6PT0 - chains A and B of the 5 polymer chains in the assembly; structure by electron microscopy, 3.20 A resolution.

== Chain A ==
Protein: Guanine nucleotide-binding protein G(i) subunit alpha-1
Organism: Homo sapiens
UniProtKB: P63096 (GNAI1_HUMAN); residue numbers follow UniProt; this construct covers 1-354
Chain sequence (354 residues; each row starts with the number of its first residue):
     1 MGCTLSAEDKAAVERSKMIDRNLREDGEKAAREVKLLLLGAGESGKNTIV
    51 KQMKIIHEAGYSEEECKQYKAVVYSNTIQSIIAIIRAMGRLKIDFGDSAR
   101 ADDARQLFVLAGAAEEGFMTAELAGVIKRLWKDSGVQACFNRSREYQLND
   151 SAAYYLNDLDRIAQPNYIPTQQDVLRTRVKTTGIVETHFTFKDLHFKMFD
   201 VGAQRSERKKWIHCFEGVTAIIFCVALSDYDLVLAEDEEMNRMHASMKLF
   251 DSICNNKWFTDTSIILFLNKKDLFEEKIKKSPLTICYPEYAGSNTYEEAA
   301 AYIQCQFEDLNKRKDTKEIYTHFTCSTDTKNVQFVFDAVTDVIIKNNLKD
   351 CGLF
Unresolved in the structure: 1
Construct notes: engineered mutation Asn47 (Ser in P63096), Ala203 (Gly in P63096), Ala245 (Glu in P63096), Ser326 (Ala in P63096)
Swiss-Prot annotation at these positions:
  - region: Lys35 to Lys46, Thr48 (G1 motif), Asp173 to Thr181 (G2 motif), Phe196 to Gly202, Gln204, Arg205 (G3 motif), Ile265 to Asp272 (G4 motif), Thr324, Cys325, Thr327 to Thr329 (G5 motif)
  - binding site (GTP): Glu43 to Lys46, Thr48, Ser151, Leu175 to Thr181, Asp200 to Gly202, Gln204, Asn269 to Asp272
  - binding site (Mg(2+)): Thr181
  - modified residue: Arg178 (ADP-ribosylarginine), Gln204 (Deamidated glutamine), Cys351 (ADP-ribosylcysteine)
  - lipidation: Gly2 (N-myristoyl glycine), Cys3 (S-palmitoyl cysteine)
  - natural variant: Gly40 (G40C: In NEDHISB; G40R: In NEDHISB), Gly45 (G45D: In NEDHISB), Thr48 (T48I: In NEDHISB; T48K: In NEDHISB), Gln52 (Q52P: In NEDHISB), Ser75 (deletion: In NEDHISB; uncertain significance), Gln172 (deletion: In NEDHISB), Asp173 (D173V: In NEDHISB), Glu186 to Phe189 (deletion: In NEDHISB; uncertain significance), Cys224 (C224Y: In NEDHISB), Lys270 (K270N: In NEDHISB; K270R: In NEDHISB), Asp272 (D272G: In NEDHISB), Val332 (V332E: In NEDHISB; uncertain significance)
  - mutagenesis: Gly42 (G42R: Abolishes switch to an activated conformation and dissociation from beta and gamma subunits upon GTP binding. Abolishes interaction with RGS family members), Glu116 (E116L: Enhances interaction (inactive GDP-bound) with RGS14), Gln147 (Q147L: Enhances interaction (inactive GDP-bound) with RGS14)

== Chain B ==
Protein: Guanine nucleotide-binding protein G(I)/G(S)/G(T) subunit beta-1
Organism: Homo sapiens
UniProtKB: P62873 (GBB1_HUMAN); numbering as in UniProt (aligned over 2-340)
Chain sequence (354 residues; row label = number of the first residue in the row; numbers below 1 keep their minus sign (Met-13 is residue -13)):
   -13 MHHHHHHHHMGSLLQSELDQLRQEAEQLKNQIRDARKACADATLSQITNN
    37 IDPVGRIQMRTRRTLRGHLAKIYAMHWGTDSRLLVSASQDGKLIIWDSYT
    87 TNKVHAIPLRSSWVMTCAYAPSGNYVACGGLDNICSIYNLKTREGNVRVS
   137 RELAGHTGYLSCCRFLDDNQIVTSSGDTTCALWDIETGQQTTTFTGHTGD
   187 VMSLSLAPDTRLFVSGACDASAKLWDVREGMCRQTFTGHESDINAICFFP
   237 NGNAFATGSDDATCRLFDLRADQELMTYSHDNIICGITSVSFSKSGRLLL
   287 AGYDDFNCNVWDALKADRAGVLAGHDNRVSCLGVTDDGMAVATGSWDSFL
   337 KIWN
Unresolved in the structure: -13 to 0
Construct notes: expression tag (-13 to 1)
Swiss-Prot annotation at these positions:
  - modified residue: Ser2 (N-acetylserine), His266 (Phosphohistidine)
  - natural variant: Leu30 (L30F: In MRD42; uncertain significance), Arg52 (R52G: In MRD42), Gly64 (G64V: In MRD42), Asp76 (D76E: In MRD42; D76G: In MRD42), Gly77 (G77S: In MRD42), Lys78 (K78R: In MRD42), Ile80 (I80N: In MRD42; I80T: In MRD42), His91 (H91R: In MRD42; uncertain significance), Ala92 (A92T: In MRD42), Pro94 (P94S: In MRD42), Leu95 (L95P: In MRD42), Arg96 (R96L: In MRD42), 5 further natural variant entries in UniProt

== Chain A / chain B interface ==
Residue-residue contacts (53; chain A residue first):
  Ala12(A) - Asn88(B)
  Arg15(A) - Val90(B)  hydrogen bond (side chain-backbone)
  Arg15(A) - His91(B)
  Ser16(A) - Asn88(B)
  Ser16(A) - Lys89(B)  hydrogen bond (side chain-backbone)
  Ile19(A) - Lys89(B)
  Ile19(A) - Ala92(B)  hydrophobic
  Asp20(A) - Lys89(B)  salt bridge
  Leu23(A) - Lys78(B)
  Leu23(A) - Ile80(B)  hydrophobic
  Leu23(A) - Lys89(B)
  Leu23(A) - Ala92(B)  hydrophobic
  Asp26(A) - Lys78(B)  salt bridge
  Gly27(A) - Leu55(B)
  Gln68(A) - Arg96(B)
  Val72(A) - Arg96(B)
  Gln79(A) - Arg137(B)
  Glu115(A) - Arg129(B)
  Glu115(A) - Arg134(B)  hydrogen bond (backbone-side chain)
  Glu116(A) - Arg134(B)  salt bridge
  Gly117(A) - Glu130(B)
  Lys180(A) - Ala140(B)
  Thr182(A) - Asp118(B)
  Thr182(A) - Asn119(B)
  Gly183(A) - Leu117(B)
  Gly183(A) - Asp118(B)
  Gly183(A) - Asn119(B)
  Ile184(A) - Trp99(B)
  Ile184(A) - Leu117(B)  hydrogen bond (backbone-backbone)
  Ile184(A) - Asp118(B)
  Phe199(A) - Trp99(B)
  Gln204(A) - Thr143(B)
  Arg205(A) - Leu117(B)  hydrogen bond (side chain-backbone)
  Arg205(A) - Asn119(B)
  Arg205(A) - Tyr145(B)
  Glu207(A) - Asp186(B)
  Lys210(A) - Tyr145(B)
  Lys210(A) - Met188(B)
  Lys210(A) - Asp228(B)  salt bridge
  Lys210(A) - Asn230(B)  hydrogen bond
  Lys210(A) - Asp246(B)  salt bridge
  Trp211(A) - Leu117(B)  hydrophobic
  Trp211(A) - Tyr145(B)
  His213(A) - Tyr59(B)
  His213(A) - Met101(B)
  His213(A) - Trp332(B)
  Cys214(A) - Tyr59(B)
  Cys214(A) - Trp99(B)
  Phe215(A) - Trp99(B)  hydrophobic
  Glu216(A) - Lys57(B)  salt bridge
  Glu216(A) - Trp332(B)
  Trp258(A) - Arg314(B)
  Trp258(A) - Trp332(B)  hydrophobic
Other interface residues (no listed pair), chain A (38 interface residues in all): Val13, Asn22, Arg24, Ile82, Arg90, Tyr146, Gln147, Ser206, Gly217
Other interface residues (no listed pair), chain B (38 interface residues in all): Gly53, Ser97, Gly131, His142, Gly144, Glu172, Gln175, Cys204

== Overview ==
The chain A/chain B interface involves 38 residues from each chain; the contacts include 6 hydrogen bonds and
6 salt bridges. Polar contacts include Asp20(A)-Lys89(B), Asp26(A)-Lys78(B) and Glu116(A)-Arg134(B). Curated
annotation (UniProt) lists 21 GTP-binding residues, Mg2+-binding residue Thr181(A) and 3 mutagenesis sites on
chain A.
Here chain A is Guanine nucleotide-binding protein G(i) subunit alpha-1 and chain B is Guanine
nucleotide-binding protein G(I)/G(S)/G(T) subunit beta-1, both from Homo sapiens. Entry 6PT0 (Cryo-EM
structure of human cannabinoid receptor 2-Gi protein in complex with agonist WIN 55,212-2) was determined by
electron microscopy.
